PDB entry 5NB7 | X-ray diffraction, 1.33 A resolution | chain A

[Chain A]
Molecule: Complement factor D
Source organism: Homo sapiens
Notes: EC 3.4.21.46
UniProtKB: P00746 (CFAD_HUMAN); the construct lacks a stretch of the UniProt sequence and is renumbered around it, so the offset changes along the chain: 16-36 = UniProt 26-46; 38-61 = UniProt 47-70; 62-115 = UniProt 74-127; 118-124 = UniProt 128-134; 6 more segments
Amino-acid sequence (230 residues; each row starts with the number of its first residue; note: 8 numbers in that range are skipped by the numbering (no residue carries them; nothing is unmodelled there); a row labelled like 61A-61C holds insertion residues (61A, then the next letters in order)):
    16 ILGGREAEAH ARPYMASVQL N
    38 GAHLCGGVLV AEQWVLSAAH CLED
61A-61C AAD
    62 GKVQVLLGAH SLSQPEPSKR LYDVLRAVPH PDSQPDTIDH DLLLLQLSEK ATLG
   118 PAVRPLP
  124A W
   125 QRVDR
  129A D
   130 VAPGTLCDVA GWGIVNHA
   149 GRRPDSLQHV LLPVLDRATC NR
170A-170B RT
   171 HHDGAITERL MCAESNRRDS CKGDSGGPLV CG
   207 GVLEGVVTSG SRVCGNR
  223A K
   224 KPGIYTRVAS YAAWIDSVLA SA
Construct notes: expression tag (244-245)
Disulfides: Cys42-Cys58, Cys136-Cys201, Cys168-Cys182, Cys191-Cys220
Ligand contacts: 8NQ (1-[2-[(1R,3S,5R)-3-[(6-bromanylpyridin-2-yl)carbamoyl]-2-azabicyclo[3.1.0]hexan-2-yl]-2-oxidanylidene-ethyl]indazole-3-carboxamide): His40, Leu41, Cys42, His57, Cys58, Glu60, Trp141, Gly142, Ile143, Arg151, Ser190, Cys191, Lys192, Gly193, Ser195, Val213, Thr214, Ser215, Gly216, Ser217, Arg218, Cys220

[Summary]
Chain A binds compound 8NQ.
Chain A is Complement factor D (Homo sapiens); the structure, Complement factor D, was determined by X-ray
diffraction, deposited together with 5NAT, 5NAR, 5NAW, 5NB6 and 5NBA.
